Entry 5OJI (X-ray diffraction, 1.60 A resolution); this record covers chains A and B.

# Chain A (and B)
Protein: Dehydrogenase/reductase SDR family member 4
Organism: Caenorhabditis elegans
Notes: EC 1.1.1.184; chain B of this document is another copy of the same molecule, construct and numbering; everything in this record applies to it too
Reference sequence: G5EGA6 (DHRS4_CAEEL); numbering as in UniProt (aligned over 1-260)
Chain sequence (260 residues; each row starts with the number of its first residue):
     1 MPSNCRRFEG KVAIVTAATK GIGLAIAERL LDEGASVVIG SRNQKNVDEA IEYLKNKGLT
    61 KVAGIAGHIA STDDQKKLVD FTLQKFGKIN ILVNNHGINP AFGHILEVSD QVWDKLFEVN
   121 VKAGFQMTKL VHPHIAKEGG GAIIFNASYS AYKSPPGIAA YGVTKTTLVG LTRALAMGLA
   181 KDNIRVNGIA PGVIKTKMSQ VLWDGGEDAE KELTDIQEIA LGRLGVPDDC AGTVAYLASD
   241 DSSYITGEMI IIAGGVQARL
UniProt features mapped onto this chain:
  - active site: Tyr161 (Proton acceptor)
  - binding site (NADP(+)): Lys165
  - binding site (substrate): Ser148

# Chain A / chain B interface
Pairs across the interface (80):
  Ser3(A) - Cys5(B)
  Ser3(A) - Arg6(B)  hydrogen bond (backbone-backbone)
  Ser3(A) - Arg7(B)
  Asn4(A) - Asn4(B)
  Asn4(A) - Cys5(B)
  Cys5(A) - Ser3(B)
  Cys5(A) - Cys5(B)  disulfide
  Arg6(A) - Ser3(B)  hydrogen bond (backbone-backbone)
  Arg7(A) - Ser3(B)
  Arg7(A) - Cys5(B)
  Arg29(A) - Asp241(B)  salt bridge
  Tyr152(A) - Leu260(B)  hydrogen bond (side chain-backbone)
  Val169(A) - Leu260(B)
  Arg173(A) - Gln257(B)  hydrogen bond
  Arg173(A) - Arg259(B)  hydrogen bond (side chain-backbone)
  Met177(A) - Ala220(B)  hydrophobic
  Met177(A) - Gly255(B)
  Met177(A) - Gln257(B)
  Ala180(A) - Ala220(B)
  Ile219(A) - Tyr244(B)
  Ala220(A) - Ala180(B)
  Leu221(A) - Ala180(B)  hydrophobic
  Leu221(A) - Ser243(B)
  Arg223(A) - Ser243(B)  hydrogen bond (side chain-backbone)
  Arg223(A) - Tyr244(B)  hydrogen bond (backbone-side chain)
  Leu224(A) - Tyr244(B)
  Gly225(A) - Tyr244(B)  hydrogen bond (backbone-side chain)
  Asp229(A) - Ser243(B)
  Asp229(A) - Tyr244(B)
  Gly232(A) - Asp241(B)
  Thr233(A) - Tyr236(B)  hydrogen bond
  Thr233(A) - Asp241(B)
  Thr233(A) - Ile245(B)
  Tyr236(A) - Thr233(B)  hydrogen bond
  Tyr236(A) - Tyr236(B)  hydrophobic
  Tyr236(A) - Ile250(B)
  Asp241(A) - Arg29(B)  salt bridge
  Asp241(A) - Gly232(B)
  Asp241(A) - Thr233(B)
  Ser243(A) - Leu221(B)
  Ser243(A) - Arg223(B)  hydrogen bond (backbone-side chain)
  Ser243(A) - Asp229(B)
  Tyr244(A) - Val193(B)
  Tyr244(A) - Ile219(B)
  Tyr244(A) - Arg223(B)  hydrogen bond (side chain-backbone)
  Tyr244(A) - Leu224(B)
  Tyr244(A) - Gly225(B)  hydrogen bond (side chain-backbone)
  Tyr244(A) - Asp229(B)
  Tyr244(A) - Ile252(B)
  Tyr244(A) - Ala253(B)
  Tyr244(A) - Gly254(B)  hydrogen bond (backbone-backbone)
  Ile245(A) - Thr233(B)
  Ile245(A) - Ile251(B)
  Ile245(A) - Ile252(B)  hydrophobic
  Thr246(A) - Leu221(B)
  Thr246(A) - Gly254(B)
  Thr246(A) - Gly255(B)
  Glu248(A) - Met249(B)
  Glu248(A) - Ile250(B)
  Glu248(A) - Ile251(B)  hydrogen bond (side chain-backbone)
  Glu248(A) - Arg259(B)  salt bridge
  Ile250(A) - Tyr236(B)
  Ile250(A) - Ile250(B)  hydrophobic
  Ile251(A) - Ile245(B)
  Ile251(A) - Glu248(B)
  Ile252(A) - Tyr244(B)
  Ile252(A) - Ile245(B)  hydrophobic
  Ala253(A) - Tyr244(B)
  Gly254(A) - Tyr244(B)  hydrogen bond (backbone-backbone)
  Gly254(A) - Thr246(B)
  Gly255(A) - Met177(B)
  Gly255(A) - Thr246(B)
  Gln257(A) - Arg173(B)  hydrogen bond
  Gln257(A) - Met177(B)
  Arg259(A) - Arg173(B)  hydrogen bond (backbone-side chain)
  Arg259(A) - Arg259(B)
  Arg259(A) - Leu260(B)  hydrogen bond (side chain-backbone)
  Leu260(A) - Tyr152(B)  hydrogen bond (backbone-side chain)
  Leu260(A) - Val169(B)
  Leu260(A) - Arg259(B)  hydrogen bond (backbone-side chain)
Other interface residues (no listed pair), chain A (41 interface residues in all): Arg185, Val193, Ile194, Asp240, Val256
Other interface residues (no listed pair), chain B (42 interface residues in all): Met1, Arg185, Ile194, Val256
Disulfides between the chains: Cys5(A)-Cys5(B)

# Summary
41 residues of chain A face 42 of chain B across their interface; the contacts include 1 disulfide bond, 21
hydrogen bonds and 3 salt bridges. Among the polar pairs are Arg29(A)-Asp241(B), Glu248(A)-Arg259(B) and
Tyr152(A)-Leu260(B).
Both chains are Dehydrogenase/reductase SDR family member 4 (Caenorhabditis elegans). Entry 5OJI (Crystal
structure of the dehydrogenase/reductase SDR family member 4 (DHRS4) from Caenorhabditis elegans) was
determined by X-ray diffraction, deposited together with 5OJG.
